PDB entry 8DUL | electron microscopy, 4.17 A resolution (low resolution: residue-level contacts below are approximate; hydrogen-bond / salt-bridge calls are withheld) | chains H and L of the 8 polymer chains in the assembly

Chain H:
Molecule: Antibody Fab SKT05 heavy chain
Organism: Macaca fascicularis
Notes: antibody fragment or engineered binder
Amino-acid sequence (239 residues; row label = number of the first residue in the row; a row labelled like 52A-52C holds insertion residues (52A, then the next letters in order)):
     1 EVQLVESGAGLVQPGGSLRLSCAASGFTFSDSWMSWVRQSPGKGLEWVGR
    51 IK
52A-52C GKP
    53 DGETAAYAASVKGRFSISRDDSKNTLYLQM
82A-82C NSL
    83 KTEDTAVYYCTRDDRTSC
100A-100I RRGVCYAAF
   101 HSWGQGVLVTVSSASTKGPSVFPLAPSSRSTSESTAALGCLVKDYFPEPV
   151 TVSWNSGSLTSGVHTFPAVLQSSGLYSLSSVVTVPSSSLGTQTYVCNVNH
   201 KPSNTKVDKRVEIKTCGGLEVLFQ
Unresolved in the structure: 114-224
Cystine bridges: Cys-22/Cys-92, Cys-100/Cys-100E

Chain L:
Molecule: Antibody Fab SKT05 light chain
Organism: Macaca fascicularis
Notes: antibody fragment or engineered binder
Amino-acid sequence (214 residues; row label = number of the first residue in the row):
     1 DIQMTQSPSSLSASAGDRVTLTCRASQAISFYLAWYQQKPGKAPKRLIYD
    51 ASELQGGVPSRFSGSGSGTDFTLSINSLQPEDSATYFCLQYDSPPFTFGP
   101 GTKVEIKRTVAAPSVFIFPPSEDQVKSGTVSVVCLLNNFYPREASVKWKV
   151 DGALKTGNSQESVTEQDSKDNTYSLSSTLTLSSTEYQSHKVYACEVTHQG
   201 LSSPVTKSFNRGEC
Unresolved in the structure: 108-214
Cystine bridges: Cys-23/Cys-88

Interface between chain H and chain L:
Residue-residue contacts (28):
  Leu-45(H) with Phe-87(L); Phe-98(L)
  Trp-47(H) with Pro-95(L); Phe-96(L); Phe-98(L)
  Arg-50(H) with Pro-94(L); Pro-95(L); Phe-96(L)
  Asp-96(H) with Arg-46(L)
  Thr-98(H) with Tyr-49(L); Asp-50(L); Tyr-91(L)
  Ser-99(H) with Tyr-32(L)
  Tyr-100F(H) with Tyr-91(L); Asp-92(L)
  Ala-100G(H) with Tyr-91(L); Phe-96(L)
  Ala-100H(H) with Tyr-36(L); Arg-46(L); Tyr-91(L)
  Phe-100I(H) with Tyr-36(L); Arg-46(L); Leu-89(L); Phe-98(L)
  His-101(H) with Arg-46(L); Gln-55(L)
  Trp-103(H) with Pro-44(L)
  Gly-104(H) with Ala-43(L)
Interface residues without a listed pair, chain H (14 interface residues in all): Glu-46
Interface residues without a listed pair, chain L (17 interface residues in all): Ala-34

In short:
The interface between chain H and chain L involves 14 residues on one side and 17 on the other.
Here chain H is Antibody Fab SKT05 heavy chain and chain L is Antibody Fab SKT05 light chain, both from Macaca
fascicularis. Entry 8DUL (Cryo-EM Structure of Antibody SKT05 in complex with Western Equine Encephalitis
Virus spike (local refinement from ...) was determined by electron microscopy together with 8DEE, 8DEF, 8DEQ,
8DUN, 8DWO, 8EEU and 8EEV from the same study.
